5G0G - chain A; structure by X-ray diffraction, 1.50 A resolution.

[Chain A]
Protein: HDAC6
From: Danio rerio
Notes: fragment: catalytic domain 1
UniProtKB: F8W4B7 (F8W4B7_DANRE); residues 41-418 here = UniProt positions 41-418
Amino-acid sequence (380 residues; numbered 39 to 418; the number before each row is that of its first residue):
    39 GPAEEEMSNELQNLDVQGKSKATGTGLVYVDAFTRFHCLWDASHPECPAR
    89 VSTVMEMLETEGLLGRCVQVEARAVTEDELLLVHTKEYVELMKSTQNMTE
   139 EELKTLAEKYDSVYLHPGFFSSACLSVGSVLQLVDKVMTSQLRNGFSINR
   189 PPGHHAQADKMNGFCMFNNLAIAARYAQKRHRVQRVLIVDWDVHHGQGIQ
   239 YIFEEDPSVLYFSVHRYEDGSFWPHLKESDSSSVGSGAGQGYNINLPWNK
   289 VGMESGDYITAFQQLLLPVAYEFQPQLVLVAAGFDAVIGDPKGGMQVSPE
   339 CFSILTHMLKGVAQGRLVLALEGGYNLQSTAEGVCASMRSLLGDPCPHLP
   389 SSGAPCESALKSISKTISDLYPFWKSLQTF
Disordered / not traced: 39-58
Differences from the reference sequence: expression tag (39-40)
Bound ions: Na+ site 1: Asp228, Asp230, His232, Ser251, Val252; Zn2+: Asp230, His232, Asp323 (together with trichostatin a); Na+ site 2: Phe241, Asp244, Val247
Ligand contacts: trichostatin a (TSN): Trp78, Ser150, His192, His193, Gly201, Phe202, Asp230, His232, Trp261, Asp323, Lys330, Gly361, Tyr363

[In short]
Bound to chain A: trichostatin a. Asp228, Asp230, His232, Ser251 and Val252 coordinate Na+ site 1. Asp230,
His232 and Asp323 form the Zn2+ site.
Chain A is HDAC6 (Danio rerio); the structure, Crystal structure of Danio rerio HDAC6 CD1 in complex with
trichostatin A, was determined by X-ray diffraction, deposited together with 5G0F, 5G0H, 5G0I and 5G0J.
